PDB entry 8VTA | electron microscopy, 3.00 A resolution | chains A and B of the 4 polymer chains in the assembly

# Chain A (and B)
Name: Transcriptional regulator, Crp/Fnr family
From: Spirochaeta thermophila
Notes: chain B of this document is another copy of the same molecule, construct and numbering; everything in this record applies to it too
UniProt: G0GA88 (G0GA88_SPITZ); residue numbers follow UniProt; this construct covers 1-420
Chain sequence (453 residues; row label = number of the first residue in the row; numbers below 1 keep their minus sign (Met-15 is residue -15)):
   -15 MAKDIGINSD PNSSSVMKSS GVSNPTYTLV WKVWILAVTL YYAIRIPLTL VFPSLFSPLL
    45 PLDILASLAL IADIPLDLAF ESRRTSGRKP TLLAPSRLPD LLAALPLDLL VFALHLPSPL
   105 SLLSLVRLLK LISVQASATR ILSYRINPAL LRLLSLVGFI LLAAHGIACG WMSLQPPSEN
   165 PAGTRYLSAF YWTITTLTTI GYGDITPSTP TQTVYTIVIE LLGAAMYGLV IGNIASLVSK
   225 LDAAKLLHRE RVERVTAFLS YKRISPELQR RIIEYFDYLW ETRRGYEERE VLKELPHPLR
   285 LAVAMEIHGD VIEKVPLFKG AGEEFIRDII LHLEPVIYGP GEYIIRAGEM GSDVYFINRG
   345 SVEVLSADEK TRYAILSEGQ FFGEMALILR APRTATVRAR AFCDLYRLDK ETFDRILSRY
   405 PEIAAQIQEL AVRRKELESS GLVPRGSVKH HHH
Not modelled in the structure: -15 to 9, 414-437
Construct notes: expression tag (-15 to 0, 421-437); engineered mutation Ala120 (Arg in G0GA88)
Ligand contacts:
  - adenosine-3',5'-cyclic-monophosphate (CMP): Ile329, Val348, Tyr357, Ala358, Phe365, Phe366, Gly367, Glu368, Met369, Ala370, Arg377, Thr378, Ala379, Val381
  - PtdIns(4,5)P2 (PT5; [(2R)-1-octadecanoyloxy-3-[oxidanyl-[(1R,2R,3S,4R,5R,6S)-2,3,6-tris(oxidanyl)-4,5-diphosphonooxy-cyclohexyl]oxy-phospho ryl]oxy-propan-2-yl] (8Z)-icosa-5,8,11,14-tetraenoate), molecule 1: Gln119, Thr123, Arg136
  - PtdIns(4,5)P2 (PT5), molecule 2: Arg129, Ile130, Asn131, Leu134, Leu138, Val141, Leu225
From the paper describing this entry:
  - mutagenesis - R120A/R124A: abolished binding to PIP2

# Chain A / chain B interface
Residue-residue contacts (100):
  Leu171(A) with Pro194(B); Thr197(B); Val198(B), hydrophobic; Ile201(B), hydrophobic
  Phe174(A) with Ile201(B), hydrophobic
  Tyr175(A) with Thr190(B); Pro191(B); Thr197(B); Thr200(B); Ile201(B); Glu204(B)
  Ile178(A) with Glu204(B); Leu205(B), hydrophobic
  Thr179(A) with Glu204(B)
  Thr182(A) with Thr183(B); Ala208(B)
  Thr183(A) with Thr183(B)
  Ile184(A) with Thr180(B); Thr183(B); Ile184(B); Gly185(B); Glu204(B)
  Gly185(A) with Gly185(B)
  Tyr186(A) with Trp176(B), hydrogen bond; Thr179(B); Thr180(B); Gly185(B); Tyr186(B); Gly187(B); Glu204(B)
  Asp188(A) with Thr190(B)
  Tyr211(A) with Thr183(B); Ala208(B), hydrogen bond (side chain-backbone); Tyr211(B); Gly212(B)
  Ile215(A) with Gly212(B); Ile215(B), hydrophobic
  Ile218(A) with Ala209(B); Gly212(B); Leu213(B), hydrophobic
  Ala219(A) with Gly216(B)
  Val222(A) with Gly216(B); Asn217(B); Ser220(B), hydrogen bond (backbone-side chain)
  Ser223(A) with Ser220(B); Lys224(B), hydrogen bond (backbone-side chain)
  Leu225(A) with Arg136(B)
  Asp226(A) with Arg136(B), salt bridge
  Lys229(A) with Pro132(B)
  Leu230(A) with Asn131(B); Pro132(B), hydrophobic; Lys224(B)
  Arg233(A) with Asn131(B); Pro132(B)
  Arg235(A) with Glu278(B), salt bridge
  Arg238(A) with Tyr270(B); Val275(B); Glu278(B), salt bridge
  Val239(A) with Val275(B), hydrophobic; Glu278(B); Leu279(B), hydrophobic
  Phe242(A) with Glu272(B); Val275(B), hydrophobic; Leu276(B), hydrophobic
  Leu243(A) with Val287(B), hydrophobic
  Tyr245(A) with Tyr262(B); Thr266(B); Arg267(B), hydrogen bond; Arg343(B), hydrogen bond (backbone-side chain); Asp388(B), hydrogen bond
  Lys246(A) with Glu272(B), salt bridge; Ile291(B); Asn342(B); Asp388(B), salt bridge; Tyr390(B), hydrogen bond
  Arg247(A) with Arg343(B); Glu362(B), salt bridge
  Ile248(A) with Val287(B); Glu290(B); Ile291(B), hydrophobic
  Ser249(A) with Glu290(B), hydrogen bond (backbone-side chain)
  Leu252(A) with Ala286(B); Val287(B); Glu290(B)
  Arg255(A) with Leu283(B)
  Ile256(A) with Leu279(B), hydrophobic; Leu283(B), hydrophobic; Val287(B), hydrophobic
  Tyr259(A) with Pro280(B); Leu283(B), hydrophobic
  Val320(A) with Pro282(B)
  Ile321(A) with Pro280(B); Pro282(B)
  Tyr322(A) with His281(B); Pro282(B), hydrophobic
  Glu326(A) with Pro282(B); Leu283(B)
  Arg330(A) with Arg311(B)
  Glu333(A) with Glu308(B); Arg311(B), salt bridge
Interface residues without a listed pair, chain A (49 interface residues in all): Leu145, Glu234, Ala241, Phe260, Glu271, Gly332, Met334
Interface residues without a listed pair, chain B (61 interface residues in all): Tyr128, Ile189, Ala219, Ala227, Arg268, Leu285, Arg403

# In short
Chain A and chain B form an interface of 49 and 61 residues respectively; the contacts include 9 hydrogen
bonds and 7 salt bridges. Polar contacts include Asp226(A)-Arg136(B), Arg235(A)-Glu278(B) and
Arg238(A)-Glu278(B). Bound to chain A: adenosine-3',5'-cyclic-monophosphate and PtdIns(4,5)P2. The paper
reports that R120A/R124A of chain A abolish binding to PIP2.
Chain A and chain B are both Transcriptional regulator, Crp/Fnr family (Spirochaeta thermophila); the
structure, SthK R120A in the presence of PIP2 and cAMP, was determined by electron microscopy (same
publication as 8VT9 and 8VTB).
